Entry 1PYO (X-ray diffraction, 1.65 A resolution); this record covers chains D and F of the 6 polymer chains in the assembly.

# Chain D
Molecule: Caspase-2
From: Homo sapiens
Notes: EC 3.4.22.-; fragment: subunit p12, sequence database residues 331-435
UniProtKB: P42575 (CASP2_HUMAN); residues 201-305 here correspond to UniProt positions 348-452 (UniProt number = residue number + 147)
Sequence (105 residues; each row starts with the number of its first residue):
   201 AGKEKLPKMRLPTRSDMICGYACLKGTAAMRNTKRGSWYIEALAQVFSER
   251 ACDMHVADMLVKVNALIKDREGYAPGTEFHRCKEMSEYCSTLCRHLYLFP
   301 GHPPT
Unresolved in the structure: 201-206

# Chain F
Molecule: Acetyl-leu-asp-glu-ser-asj
UniProtKB: P36114 (YKZ8_YEAST); residues 402-406 here correspond to UniProt positions 54-58 (UniProt number = residue number - 348)
Sequence (6 residues; each row starts with the number of its first residue):
   401 XLDESX
Differences from the reference sequence: insertion (401)
Modified positions: ACE (acetyl group) at position 401; ASJ ((3S)-3-amino-4-hydroxybutanoic acid) at position 406

# How chain D and chain F interact
Contacting residue pairs (27):
  A228(D) - S405(F)
  A229(D) - E404(F)
  A229(D) - S405(F)
  A229(D) - ASJ_406(F)  hydrogen bond (backbone-backbone)
  M230(D) - D403(F)
  M230(D) - E404(F)
  R231(D) - L402(F)
  R231(D) - D403(F)
  R231(D) - E404(F)  salt bridge
  R231(D) - S405(F)  hydrogen bond (side chain-backbone)
  R231(D) - ASJ_406(F)
  N232(D) - ACE_401(F)  hydrogen bond (side chain-backbone)
  N232(D) - L402(F)
  N232(D) - D403(F)  hydrogen bond
  T233(D) - ACE_401(F)
  T233(D) - L402(F)  hydrogen bond (backbone-backbone)
  T233(D) - E404(F)
  K234(D) - ACE_401(F)
  S237(D) - ASJ_406(F)
  W238(D) - D403(F)  hydrogen bond
  G272(D) - D403(F)
  Y273(D) - ACE_401(F)
  Y273(D) - L402(F)  hydrophobic
  Y273(D) - D403(F)  hydrogen bond (backbone-side chain)
  A274(D) - D403(F)
  F279(D) - D403(F)
  F279(D) - S405(F)
Also at the interface, not in a pair above, chain D (16 interface residues in all): R270, E271, P275

# In short
16 residues of chain D face 6 of chain F across their interface, with 7 hydrogen bonds and 1 salt bridge.
Polar contacts include R231(D)-E404(F), R231(D)-S405(F) and N232(D)-ACE_401(F).
Here chain D is Caspase-2 (Homo sapiens) and chain F is Acetyl-leu-asp-glu-ser-asj. Entry 1PYO (Crystal
Structure of Human Caspase-2 in Complex with Acetyl-Leu-Asp-Glu-Ser-Asp-cho) was determined by X-ray
diffraction.
